1SHA - chains A and B; structure by X-ray diffraction, 1.50 A resolution.

== Chain A ==
Protein: V-src SH2 domain
Source organism: Rous sarcoma virus
Notes: EC 2.7.1.112
UniProt: P00524 (SRC_RSVSA); residues 1-104 here correspond to UniProt positions 143-246 (UniProt number = residue number + 142)
Amino-acid sequence (104 residues; each row starts with the number of its first residue):
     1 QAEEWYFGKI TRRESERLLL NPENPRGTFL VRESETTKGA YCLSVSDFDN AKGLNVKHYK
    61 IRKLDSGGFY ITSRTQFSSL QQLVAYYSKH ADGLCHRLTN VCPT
Disordered / not traced: 1

== Chain B ==
Protein: Phosphopeptide A
Source organism: Rous sarcoma virus
Amino-acid sequence (5 residues; each row starts with the number of its first residue):
   201 YVPML
Modified / non-standard residues: Tyr201 (o-phosphotyrosine; PTR)

== Chain A / chain B interface ==
Contacting residue pairs (17):
  Arg12(A) - Tyr201(B)
  Arg32(A) - Tyr201(B)
  Ser34(A) - Tyr201(B)
  Glu35(A) - Tyr201(B)
  Thr36(A) - Tyr201(B)
  Cys42(A) - Tyr201(B)
  Lys57(A) - Val202(B)
  His58(A) - Tyr201(B)
  His58(A) - Val202(B)  hydrogen bond (backbone-backbone)
  Tyr59(A) - Val202(B)  hydrophobic
  Lys60(A) - Tyr201(B)
  Ile71(A) - Met204(B)
  Ile71(A) - Leu205(B)
  Thr72(A) - Met204(B)
  Thr72(A) - Leu205(B)
  Ser73(A) - Leu205(B)  hydrogen bond (side chain-backbone)
  Gly93(A) - Met204(B)
Interface residues without a listed pair, chain A (16 interface residues in all): Glu33, Leu94

== Overview ==
16 residues of chain A face 4 of chain B across their interface, with 2 hydrogen bonds. Polar contacts include
Ser73(A)-Leu205(B) and His58(A)-Val202(B).
Chain A is V-src SH2 domain and chain B is Phosphopeptide A, both from Rous sarcoma virus; the structure,
Crystal structure of the phosphotyrosine recognition domain SH2 of V-src complexed with
tyrosine-phosphorylated peptides, was determined by X-ray diffraction (same publication as 1SHB).
